Entry 9B2U (electron microscopy, 3.64 A resolution); this record covers chains E and K.

[Chain E]
Name: Histone H3.2
Source organism: Xenopus laevis
UniProt: P84233 (H32_XENLA); residues 0-135 here correspond to UniProt positions 1-136 (UniProt number = residue number + 1)
Sequence (136 residues; numbered 0 to 135; the number before each row is that of its first residue; numbering starts at 0):
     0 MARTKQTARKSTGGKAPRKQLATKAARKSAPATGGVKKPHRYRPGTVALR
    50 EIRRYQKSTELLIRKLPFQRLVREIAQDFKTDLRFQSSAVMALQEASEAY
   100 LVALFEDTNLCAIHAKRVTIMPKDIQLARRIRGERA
Not modelled in the structure: 0-1, 6-135
Sequence notes: engineered mutation Ala-102 (Gly103 in P84233)
Curated features (UniProtKB/Swiss-Prot):
  - modified residue: Arg-2 (Asymmetric dimethylarginine), Thr-3 (Phosphothreonine), Lys-4 (Allysine), Gln-5 (5-glutamyl dopamine), Thr-6 (Phosphothreonine), Arg-8 (Citrulline), Lys-9 (N6,N6,N6-trimethyllysine), Ser-10 (ADP-ribosylserine), Thr-11 (Phosphothreonine), Lys-14 (N6-(2-hydroxyisobutyryl)lysine), Arg-17 (Asymmetric dimethylarginine), Lys-18 (N6-(2-hydroxyisobutyryl)lysine), Lys-23 (N6-(2-hydroxyisobutyryl)lysine), Arg-26 (Citrulline), Lys-27 (N6,N6,N6-trimethyllysine), Ser-28 (ADP-ribosylserine), Lys-36 (N6,N6,N6-trimethyllysine), Lys-37 (N6-methyllysine), Tyr-41 (Phosphotyrosine), Lys-56 (N6,N6,N6-trimethyllysine) and 8 more in UniProt
  - lipidation: Cys-110 (S-palmitoyl cysteine)
Reported in the primary citation:
  - post-translational modification sites: Thr-3 (citing earlier work)

[Chain K]
Name: Serine/threonine-protein kinase haspin
Source organism: Homo sapiens
Notes: EC 2.7.11.1
UniProt: Q8TF76 (HASP_HUMAN); residue numbers follow UniProt; this construct covers 465-798
Sequence (357 residues; numbered 442 to 798; the number before each row is that of its first residue):
   442 MHHHHHHSSGVDLGTENLYFQSMGECSQKGPVPFSHCLPTEKLQRCEKIG
   492 EGVFGEVFQTIADHTPVAIKIIAIEGPDLVNGSHQKTFEEILPEIIISKE
   542 LSLLSGEVCNRTEGFIGLNSVHCVQGSYPPLLLKAWDHYNSTKGSANDRP
   592 DFFKDDQLFIVLEFEFGGIDLEQMRTKLSSLATAKSILHQLTASLAVAEA
   642 SLRFEHRDLHWGNVLLKKTSLKKLHYTLNGKSSTIPSCGLQVSIIDYTLS
   692 RLERDGIVVFCDVSMDEDLFTGDGDYQFDIYRLMKKENNNRWGEYHPYSN
   742 VLWLHYLTDKMLKQMTFKTKCNTPAMKQIKRKIQEFHRTMLNFSSATDLL
   792 CQHSLFK
Not modelled in the structure: 442-469
Sequence notes: expression tag (442-464)
Curated features (UniProtKB/Swiss-Prot):
  - active site: Asp-649 (Proton acceptor)
  - binding site (ATP): Ile-490 to Val-498, Lys-511, Glu-606 to Asp-611, Asp-649 to Asn-654, Asp-687 to Thr-689
  - mutagenesis: Glu-492 (E492A: Markedly reduced affinity for histone H3 and reduced histone H3 phosphorylation), Lys-511 (K511A: Strongly reduced enzyme activity), His-651 (H651A: Strongly reduced enzyme activity, markedly reduced affinity for histone H3), Asp-707 (D707L: Markedly reduced affinity for histone H3 and reduced histone H3 phosphorylation), Asp-709 (D709N: Markedly reduced affinity for histone H3 and reduced histone H3 phosphorylation), Gly-713 (G713F: Markedly reduced affinity for histone H3 and reduced histone H3 phosphorylation), Asp-716 (D716L: Markedly reduced histone H3 phosphorylation)
Reported in the primary citation:
  - mutagenesis - K659E, K759E, K761E, R772E: decreased binding to nucleosome
  - mutagenesis - K659E, K659E/K759E/K761E/R772E, K759E, K761E, R772E: decreased catalytic activity
  - mutagenesis - K659E/K759E/K761E/R772E: decreased localization to chromatin
  - mutagenesis - K659E, K759E, K761E, R772E: unchanged catalytic activity on free histone H3

[How chain E and chain K interact]
Contacting residue pairs - 10 pairs, chain E then chain K:
  Arg-2(E) / Val-494(K)
  Arg-2(E) / Gln-718(K)  hydrogen bond (backbone-side chain)
  Arg-2(E) / Tyr-722(K)  hydrogen bond (backbone-side chain)
  Thr-3(E) / Asp-649(K)  hydrogen bond
  Thr-3(E) / Leu-710(K)
  Thr-3(E) / Tyr-722(K)  hydrogen bond (backbone-side chain)
  Lys-4(E) / Val-494(K)
  Gln-5(E) / Gly-713(K)
  Gln-5(E) / Asp-714(K)  hydrogen bond (side chain-backbone)
  Gln-5(E) / Phe-719(K)
Also at the interface, not in a pair above, chain K (11 interface residues in all): His-651, Leu-690, Asp-709

[In short]
4 residues of chain E face 11 of chain K across their interface; the contacts include 5 hydrogen bonds. Polar
pairs include Arg-2(E)/Gln-718(K), Arg-2(E)/Tyr-722(K) and Thr-3(E)/Asp-649(K). The paper reports that K659E,
K659E/K759E/K761E/R772E and K759E of chain K, among others, reduce catalytic activity; a modification site at
Thr-3(E); 5 substitutions were tested in all.
Chain E is Histone H3.2 (Xenopus laevis) and chain K is Serine/threonine-protein kinase haspin (Homo sapiens);
the structure, Haspin bound to H3 tail, was determined by electron microscopy together with 9B2S and 9B2T from
the same study.
